PDB entry 8XXG | X-ray diffraction, 1.82 A resolution | chains D and A of the 4 polymer chains in the assembly

Chain D:
Molecule: 16-nt DNA strand
Source organism: Homo sapiens
Sequence (16 nucleotides; numbered 1 to 16; the number before each row is that of its first residue):
     1 TGGTAGACCTGGACGC
Not modelled in the structure: 1

Chain A:
Molecule: N-glycosylase/DNA lyase
Source organism: Homo sapiens
Notes: EC 3.2.2.-, 4.2.99.18
UniProt: O15527 (OGG1_HUMAN); numbering as in UniProt (aligned over 12-345)
Amino-acid sequence (336 residues; numbered 10 to 345; the number before each row is that of its first residue):
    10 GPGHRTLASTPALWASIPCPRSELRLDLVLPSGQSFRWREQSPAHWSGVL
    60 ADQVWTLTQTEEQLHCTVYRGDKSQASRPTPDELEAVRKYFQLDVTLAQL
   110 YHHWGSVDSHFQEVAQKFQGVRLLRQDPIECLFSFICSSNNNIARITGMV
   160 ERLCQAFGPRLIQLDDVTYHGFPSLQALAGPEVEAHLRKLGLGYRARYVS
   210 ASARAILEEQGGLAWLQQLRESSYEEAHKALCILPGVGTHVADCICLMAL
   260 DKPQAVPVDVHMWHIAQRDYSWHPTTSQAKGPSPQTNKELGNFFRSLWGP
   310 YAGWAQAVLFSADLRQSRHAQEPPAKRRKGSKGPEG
Not modelled in the structure: 326-345
Sequence notes: expression tag (10-11); engineered mutation His249 (Lys in O15527)
Metal / ion sites: Mg2+: Cys241, Leu243, Val246 (shared with 1 residue of chain G)
Ligand contacts: A1LXK ([(2R,3S,5S)-5-[2-azanyl-6,8-bis(oxidanylidene)-1,7-dihydropurin-9-yl]-2,3,5-tris(oxidanyl)pentyl] dihydrogen phosphate): Gly42, Phe45, Phe144, Ser147, Asn150, Asn151, Ile152, Ile155, His249, Cys253, Met257, Pro266, Val267, Asp268, Val269, His270, Met271, Gln315, Phe319, Leu323
Swiss-Prot annotation at these positions:
  - binding site (DNA): Asn149, Arg154, Arg204, His270, Gln287
  - binding site (8-oxoguanine): Pro266, Asp268, Gln315, Phe319
  - natural variant: Gly12 (G12E: Found in a kidney cancer sample), Arg46 (R46Q: Found in a clear cell renal cell carcinoma sample), Ala85 (A85S: Found in a lung cancer sample), Arg131 (R131Q: Found in a lung cancer sample), Arg154 (R154H: Found in a gastric cancer sample), Ser232 (S232T: Found in a kidney cancer sample)
  - mutagenesis: Asp268 (D268E/Q: No effect on activity; D268N: Decreases activity about 65-fold)
What the authors report for this chain:
  - mutagenesis - K249H: abolished catalytic activity (AP-lyase activity)
  - mutagenesis - K249H: increased catalytic activity on under acidic conditions

Interface between chain D and chain A:
Pairs across the interface (13):
  DG3(D) - Gln294(A)  phosphate contact
  DT4(D) - Ala288(A)  phosphate contact
  DT4(D) - Pro293(A)  base contact
  DC8(D) - Asn149(A)  base contact
  DC8(D) - Tyr203(A)  phosphate contact
  DC9(D) - Asn149(A)  hydrogen bond to the base
  DC9(D) - Arg154(A)  hydrogen bond to the base
  DC9(D) - Arg197(A)  phosphate contact
  DC9(D) - Gly202(A)  sugar contact
  DC9(D) - Tyr203(A)  hydrogen bond to the sugar
  DC9(D) - Arg204(A)  hydrogen bond to the base
  DT10(D) - Arg154(A)  hydrogen bond to the base
  DT10(D) - Gly200(A)  sugar contact
Other interface residues (no listed pair), chain D (6 interface residues in all): DG11
Other interface residues (no listed pair), chain A (14 interface residues in all): Asn150, Asn151, Leu201, Ser286

Overview:
Chain D and chain A form an interface of 6 and 14 residues respectively; the contacts include 5 hydrogen
bonds. Among the polar pairs are DC9(D)-Asn149(A), DC9(D)-Arg154(A) and DC9(D)-Arg204(A). The paper reports
that K249H of chain A abolishes catalytic activity (AP-lyase activity); K249H of chain A increases catalytic
activity on under acidic conditions.
Chain D is a 16-nt DNA strand and chain A is N-glycosylase/DNA lyase, both from Homo sapiens; the structure,
Crystal structure of human 8-oxoguanine glycosylase K249H mutant bound to the reaction intermediate derived
from the ..., was determined by X-ray diffraction together with 8XWC, 8XWU and 8XXK from the same study.
